PDB entry 2YKR | electron microscopy, 9.80 A resolution (very low resolution: no residue pairs are listed; an interface is given only as per-side residue counts) | chains A and C of the 22 polymer chains in the assembly

== Chain A ==
Molecule: 16S RRNA
Source organism: Escherichia coli
Sequence (1533 nucleotides; numbered 2 to 1534; the number before each row is that of its first residue):
     2 AAUUGAAGAGUUUGAUCAUGGCUCAGAUUGAACGCUGGCGGCAGGCCUAA
    52 CACAUGCAAGUCGAACGGUAACAGGAAGAAGCUUGCUUCUUUGCUGACGA
   102 GUGGCGGACGGGUGAGUAAUGUCUGGGAAACUGCCUGAUGGAGGGGGAUA
   152 ACUACUGGAAACGGUAGCUAAUACCGCAUAACGUCGCAAGACCAAAGAGG
   202 GGGACCUUCGGGCCUCUUGCCAUCGGAUGUGCCCAGAUGGGAUUAGCUAG
   252 UAGGUGGGGUAACGGCUCACCUAGGCGACGAUCCCUAGCUGGUCUGAGAG
   302 GAUGACCAGCCACACUGGAACUGAGACACGGUCCAGACUCCUACGGGAGG
   352 CAGCAGUGGGGAAUAUUGCACAAUGGGCGCAAGCCUGAUGCAGCCAUGCC
   402 GCGUGUAUGAAGAAGGCCUUCGGGUUGUAAAGUACUUUCAGCGGGGAGGA
   452 AGGGAGUAAAGUUAAUACCUUUGCUCAUUGACGUUACCCGCAGAAGAAGC
   502 ACCGGCUAACUCCGUGCCAGCAGCCGCGGUAAUACGGAGGGUGCAAGCGU
   552 UAAUCGGAAUUACUGGGCGUAAAGCGCACGCAGGCGGUUUGUUAAGUCAG
   602 AUGUGAAAUCCCCGGGCUCAACCUGGGAACUGCAUCUGAUACUGGCAAGC
   652 UUGAGUCUCGUAGAGGGGGGUAGAAUUCCAGGUGUAGCGGUGAAAUGCGU
   702 AGAGAUCUGGAGGAAUACCGGUGGCGAAGGCGGCCCCCUGGACGAAGACU
   752 GACGCUCAGGUGCGAAAGCGUGGGGAGCAAACAGGAUUAGAUACCCUGGU
   802 AGUCCACGCCGUAAACGAUGUCGACUUGGAGGUUGUGCCCUUGAGGCGUG
   852 GCUUCCGGAGCUAACGCGUUAAGUCGACCGCCUGGGGAGUACGGCCGCAA
   902 GGUUAAAACUCAAAUGAAUUGACGGGGGCCCGCACAAGCGGUGGAGCAUG
   952 UGGUUUAAUUCGAUGCAACGCGAAGAACCUUACCUGGUCUUGACAUCCAC
  1002 GGAAGUUUUCAGAGAUGAGAAUGUGCCUUCGGGAACCGUGAGACAGGUGC
  1052 UGCAUGGCUGUCGUCAGCUCGUGUUGUGAAAUGUUGGGUUAAGUCCCGCA
  1102 ACGAGCGCAACCCUUAUCCUUUGUUGCCAGCGGUCCGGCCGGGAACUCAA
  1152 AGGAGACUGCCAGUGAUAAACUGGAGGAAGGUGGGGAUGACGUCAAGUCA
  1202 UCAUGGCCCUUACGACCAGGGCUACACACGUGCUACAAUGGCGCAUACAA
  1252 AGAGAAGCGACCUCGCGAGAGCAAGCGGACCUCAUAAAGUGCGUCGUAGU
  1302 CCGGAUUGGAGUCUGCAACUCGACUCCAUGAAGUCGGAAUCGCUAGUAAU
  1352 CGUGGAUCAGAAUGCCACGGUGAAUACGUUCCCGGGCCUUGUACACACCG
  1402 CCCGUCACACCAUGGGAGUGGGUUGCAAAAGAAGUAGGUAGCUUAACCUU
  1452 CGGGAGGGCGCUUACCACUUUGUGAUUCAUGACUGGGGUGAAGUCGUAAC
  1502 AAGGUAACCGUAGGGGAACCUGCGGUUGGAUCA

== Chain C ==
Name: 30S ribosomal protein S3
Source organism: Escherichia coli
UniProt: A1AGK2 (RS3_ECOK1); residues 1-206 here correspond to UniProt positions 2-207 (UniProt number = residue number + 1)
Amino-acid sequence (206 residues; row label = number of the first residue in the row):
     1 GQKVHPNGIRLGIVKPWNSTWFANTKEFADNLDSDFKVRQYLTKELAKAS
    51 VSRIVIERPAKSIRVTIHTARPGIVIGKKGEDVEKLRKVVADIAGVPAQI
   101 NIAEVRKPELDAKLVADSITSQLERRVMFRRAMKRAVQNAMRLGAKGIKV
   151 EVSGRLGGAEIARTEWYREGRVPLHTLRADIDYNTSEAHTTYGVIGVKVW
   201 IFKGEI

== Interface between chain A and chain C ==
At this resolution (10 A) residue pairs are not listed: 35 residues of chain A and 47 of chain C lie at the interface.

== In short ==
35 residues of chain A face 47 of chain C across their interface.
Chain A is 16S RRNA and chain C is 30S ribosomal protein S3, both from Escherichia coli; the structure, 30S
ribosomal subunit with RsgA bound in the presence of GMPPNP, was determined by electron microscopy.
